5U59 - chain A; structure by X-ray diffraction, 2.20 A resolution.

== Chain A ==
Name: Designed dimeric coiled coil peptide with two terpyridine side chains
Sequence (31 residues; each row starts with the number of its first residue; numbering starts at 0):
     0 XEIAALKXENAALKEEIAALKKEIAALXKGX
Unresolved in the structure: 30
Modified residues: ACE (acetyl group) at position 0, 7WJ ((2S)-2-amino-4-[([1~2~,2~2~:2~6~,3~2~-terpyridine]-2~4~-carbonyl)amino]butanoic acid) at position 7, 7WJ ((2S)-2-amino-4-[([1~2~,2~2~:2~6~,3~2~-terpyridine]-2~4~-carbonyl)amino]butanoic acid) at position 27, NH2 (amino group) at position 30
Ion coordination: Cu ion site 1: 7WJ_7 (together with citric acid); Cu ion site 2: 7WJ_27 (together with citric acid)

== In short ==
Chain A is Designed dimeric coiled coil peptide with two terpyridine side chains; the structure, Coiled Coil
Peptide Metal Coordination Framework: Dimer Fold Grown with Citrate, was determined by X-ray diffraction,
deposited together with 5U5A, 5U5B and 5U5C.
